Entry 8RE6 (X-ray diffraction, 1.92 A resolution); this record covers chains A and B.

# Chain A
Protein: Aspartyl/asparaginyl beta-hydroxylase
Organism: Homo sapiens
Notes: EC 1.14.11.16
UniProtKB: Q12797 (ASPH_HUMAN); residues 315-758 here = UniProt positions 315-758
Amino-acid sequence (444 residues; numbered 315 to 758; the number before each row is that of its first residue):
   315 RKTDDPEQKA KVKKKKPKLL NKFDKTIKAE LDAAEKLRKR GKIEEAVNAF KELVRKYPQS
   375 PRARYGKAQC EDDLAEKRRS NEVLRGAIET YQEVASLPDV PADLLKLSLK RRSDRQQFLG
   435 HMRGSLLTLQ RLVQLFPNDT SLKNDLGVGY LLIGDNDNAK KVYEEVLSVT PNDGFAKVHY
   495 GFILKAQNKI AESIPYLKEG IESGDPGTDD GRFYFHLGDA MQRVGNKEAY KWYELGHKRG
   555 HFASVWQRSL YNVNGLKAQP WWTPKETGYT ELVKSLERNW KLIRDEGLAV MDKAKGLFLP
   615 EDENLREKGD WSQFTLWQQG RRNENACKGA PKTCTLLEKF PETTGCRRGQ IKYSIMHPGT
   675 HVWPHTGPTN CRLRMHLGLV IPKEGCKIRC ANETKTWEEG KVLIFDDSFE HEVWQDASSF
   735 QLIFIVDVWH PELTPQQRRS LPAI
Disordered / not traced: 315-330
Sequence notes: engineered mutation Gln735 (Arg in Q12797)
Curated features (UniProtKB/Swiss-Prot):
  - binding site (2-oxoglutarate): Trp625, Ser668, Arg688 to His690
  - binding site (Fe cation): His679, His725
  - glycosylation (N-linked (GlcNAc...) asparagine): Asn452, Asn706
Cystine bridges: Cys641-Cys648
Metal / ion sites: Mn2+: His679, His725 (together with 2-oxoglutaric acid)
Ligand contacts: 2-oxoglutaric acid (AKG): Trp625, Gln627, Ser668, Met670, His679, Arg688, His690, Phe719, Asp721, His725, Val727, Ile739
What the authors report for this chain:
  - Mn2+ coordination: His679, His725
  - binding site for 2-oxoglutaric acid: Trp625, Gln627, Ser668
  - conformationally variable residues (side-chain flip): Gln627
  - disease-associated variants - R688Q (6-fold): decreased binding to Fe(II)
  - mutagenesis - G434V (2-fold): increased binding to Fe(II)
  - disease-associated variants - R688Q (20-fold): decreased catalytic activity on 2-oxoglutaric acid
  - mutagenesis - G434V (2-fold): increased catalytic activity on 2-oxoglutaric acid

# Chain B
Protein: Coagulation factor X
UniProtKB: P00742 (FA10_HUMAN); numbering as in UniProt (aligned over 86-124)
Amino-acid sequence (39 residues; each row starts with the number of its first residue):
    86 DGDQSETSPS QNQGKCKDGL GEYTCTSLEG FEGKNSELF
Disordered / not traced: 86-98, 117-124
Sequence notes: engineered mutation Ser90 (Cys in P00742), Ser95 (Cys in P00742), Ser112 (Cys in P00742), Ser121 (Cys in P00742)
Curated features (UniProtKB/Swiss-Prot):
  - modified residue: Asp103 (3R: -3-hydroxyaspartate)
Cystine bridges: Cys101-Cys110

# Chain A / chain B interface
Contacting residue pairs (55; chain A residue first):
  Ala389(A) - Phe116(B)
  Glu390(A) - Phe116(B)
  Arg393(A) - Phe116(B)
  Ser394(A) - Phe116(B)
  Asn395(A) - Gly115(B)
  Asn395(A) - Phe116(B)  hydrogen bond (side chain-backbone)
  Gln431(A) - Leu113(B)
  Phe432(A) - Leu113(B)
  Phe432(A) - Gly115(B)  hydrogen bond (backbone-backbone)
  Phe432(A) - Phe116(B)
  Leu433(A) - Glu114(B)
  Leu433(A) - Gly115(B)
  Gly434(A) - Leu113(B)
  Val462(A) - Tyr108(B)
  Leu465(A) - Tyr108(B)  hydrophobic
  Leu466(A) - Thr109(B)
  His493(A) - Tyr108(B)  hydrogen bond
  Phe496(A) - Gly106(B)
  Phe496(A) - Glu107(B)
  Phe496(A) - Tyr108(B)  hydrophobic
  Arg526(A) - Tyr108(B)  hydrogen bond (side chain-backbone)
  Phe529(A) - Leu105(B)  hydrophobic
  His530(A) - Leu105(B)  hydrogen bond (side chain-backbone)
  Arg562(A) - Leu105(B)
  Tyr565(A) - Leu105(B)  hydrophobic
  Tyr565(A) - Thr109(B)
  Tyr565(A) - Cys110(B)  hydrogen bond (side chain-backbone)
  Glu615(A) - Asp103(B)
  Glu617(A) - Lys100(B)
  Glu617(A) - Cys101(B)
  Glu617(A) - Lys102(B)  salt bridge
  Glu617(A) - Asp103(B)  hydrogen bond (side chain-backbone)
  Glu617(A) - Gly104(B)  hydrogen bond (side chain-backbone)
  Leu619(A) - Asp103(B)
  Gln627(A) - Asp103(B)  hydrogen bond
  Gln632(A) - Lys100(B)  hydrogen bond
  Gln633(A) - Lys100(B)
  Arg635(A) - Lys100(B)
  Gln664(A) - Lys102(B)  hydrogen bond (side chain-backbone)
  Lys666(A) - Asp103(B)  salt bridge
  His679(A) - Asp103(B)
  Thr680(A) - Asp103(B)
  Thr680(A) - Gly104(B)
  Gly681(A) - Asp103(B)
  Gly681(A) - Leu105(B)
  Pro682(A) - Cys101(B)
  Pro682(A) - Gly104(B)
  Pro682(A) - Leu105(B)  hydrophobic
  Arg686(A) - Lys102(B)  hydrogen bond (side chain-backbone)
  Arg688(A) - Lys102(B)
  Arg688(A) - Asp103(B)  salt bridge
  Pro756(A) - Thr111(B)
  Ala757(A) - Thr111(B)
  Ile758(A) - Cys101(B)
  Ile758(A) - Thr111(B)
Interface residues without a listed pair, chain A (43 interface residues in all): Leu398, Ala500, Ser563, Leu564, Trp625, Asp721

# In short
The interface between chain A and chain B involves 43 residues on one side and 16 on the other; the contacts
include 12 hydrogen bonds and 3 salt bridges. Among the polar pairs are Glu617(A)-Lys102(B),
Lys666(A)-Asp103(B) and Arg688(A)-Asp103(B). From the paper: a binding site for 2-oxoglutaric acid at
Trp625(A), Gln627(A) and Ser668(A); R688Q of chain A reduces binding to Fe(II).
Here chain A is Aspartyl/asparaginyl beta-hydroxylase (Homo sapiens) and chain B is Coagulation factor X.
Entry 8RE6 (Aspartyl/Asparaginyl beta-hydroxylase (AspH) R735Q variant in complex with Mn, 2-oxoglutarate and
a Factor X derived peptide ...) was determined by X-ray diffraction (same publication as 8RE5, 8RE7, 8RE8 and
8RE9).
